8EUP - chains 1 and O of the 40 polymer chains in the assembly; structure by electron microscopy, 3.10 A resolution.

Chain 1:
Molecule: 3497-nt RNA strand
From: Schizosaccharomyces pombe
Sequence (3497 nucleotides; each row starts with the number of its first residue):
     1 AUUUGACCUCAAAUCAGGUAGGACUACGCGCUGAACUUAAGCAUAUCAAU
    51 AAGCGCAGGAAAAGAAAAUAACCAUGAUUCCCUCAGUAACGGCGAGUGAA
   101 GCGGGAAAAGCUCAAAUUUGAAAUCUGGCAACAUUUCUUUUGUUGUCCGA
   151 GUUGUAAUUUCAAGAAGCUGCUUUGAGUGUAGACGAUCGGUCUAAGUUCC
   201 UUGGAACAGGACGUCAGAGAGGGUGAGAACCCCGUCUUUGGUCGAUUGGA
   251 UAUGCCAUAUAAAGCGCUUUCGAAGAGUCGAGUUGUUUGGGAAUGCAGCU
   301 CUAAAUGGGUGGUAAAUUUCAUCUAAAGCUAAAUAUUGGCGAGAGACCGA
   351 UAGCGAACAAGUAGAGUGAUCGAAAGAUGAAAAGAACUUUGAAAAGAGAG
   401 UUAAAUAGUACGUGAAAUUGCUGAAAGGGAAGCAUUGGAAAUCAGUCUUA
   451 CCUGGGUGAGAUCAGUAGUCUCUUCGCGAGACUAUGCACUCUGAACCUGU
   501 GGUAGGUCAGCAUCAGUUUUCGGGGGCGGAAAAAGAAUAAGGGAAGGUGG
   551 CUUUCCGGGUUCUGCCUGGGGAGUGUUUAUAGCCCUUGUUGUAAUACGUC
   601 CACUGGGGACUGAGGACUGCGGCUUCGUGCCAAGGAUGCUGACAUAAUGG
   651 UUUUCAAUGGCCCGUCUUGAAACACGGACCAAGGAGUCUAGCAUCUAUGC
   701 GAGUGUUUGGGUGAUGAAAACCCAUCCGCGAAAUGAAAGUGAAUGCAGGU
   751 GGGAACGCCCUUGUGGCGUGCACCAUCGACCGACCCGGAAGUUUGUCAAU
   801 GGAAGGGUUUGAGUAAGAGCAUAGCUGUUGGGACCCGAAAGAUGGUGAAC
   851 UAUGCCUGAAUAGGGUGAAGCCAGAGGAAACUCUGGUGGAGGCUCGUAGA
   901 GAUUCUGACGUGCAAAUCGAUCUUCAAAUUUGGGUAUAGGGGCGAAAGAC
   951 UAAUCGAACCAUCUAGUAGCUGGUUCCUGCCGAAGUUUCCCUCAGGAUAG
  1001 CAGAAACUCAGAUCAGUUUUAUGAGGUAAAGCGAAUGAUUAGAGGUCUUG
  1051 GGGAAGGAAUUUCCUCAACCUAUUCUCAAACUUUAAAUAUGUAAGACGCC
  1101 CUUGUCGCUUAAUUGGACGUGGGCCAUCGAAUGAGAGUUUCUAGUGGGCC
  1151 AUUUUUGGUAAGCAGAACUGGCGAUGCGGGAUGAACCGAACGUGAGGUUA
  1201 AGGUGCCGGAAUGUACGCUCAUCAGACACCAGAAAAGGUGUUAGUUCAUC
  1251 UAGACAGCAGGACGGUGGCCAUGGAAGUCGGAAUCCGCUAAGGAGUGUGU
  1301 AACAACUCACCUGCCGAAUGAACUAGCCCUGAAAAUGGAUGGCGCUUAAG
  1351 CGUACUACCCAUACCUCACCGUCUGGGUUAGCUUUGAGAAGCUCAGACGA
  1401 GUAGGCAGGCGUGGAGGUUUGUGACGAAGCCUUGGGCGUGAGCCUGGGUC
  1451 GAACAGCCUCUAGUGCAGAUCUUGGUGGAAGUAGCAAAUAUUCAAAUGAG
  1501 AACUUUGAAGACUGAAGUGGGGAAAGGUUCCAUGUGAACAGCAGUUGGAC
  1551 AUGGGUUAGUCGAUCCUAAGAGAUAGGGAAGCUCCGUAUGAAAGUUGCAC
  1601 GAUUUUUCGUGCCUCCUAUCGAAAGGGAAUCCGGUUAAUAUUCCGGAACC
  1651 AGAAGGUGGAAUCAACACGGCAACGUAAAUGAAGUUGGAGACGUCGGCGG
  1701 GAGCCCUGGGAAGAGUUCUCUUUUCUUUUUAACAAACCAUUGAACUACCC
  1751 UGAAAUCGGUUUAUCCGGAGCUAGGGUAUGGUGUUUGGAAGAGUUCAGCG
  1801 CCUCAUGCUGAAUCCGGUGCGCUCUCGACGGCCCUUGAAAAUCCAACGGA
  1851 AGAAUGGACCUUCGGGUCCUUGUUUUCACAUCUGGUCGUACUCAUAACCG
  1901 CAGCAGGUCUCCAAGGUGAACAGCCUCUAGUUGAUAGAACAAUGUAGAUA
  1951 AGGGAAGUCGGCAAAAUGGAUCCGUAACUUCGGGAUAAGGAUUGGCUCUA
  2001 AGGGUUGGGUACGUUGGGCCUUGGAACCUGAACGGUUGCUGGACUGAGCG
  2051 UGGACCGAUGUCUUUUCUCGCCUUUCGGGGUGAGAAGGGAUGUUGGACCU
  2101 GCUUGGACCUUGGCGGCCGGGAAGUCCUUGGUCGGGCUUUUCUCCUUCUC
  2151 GGGGAUUAUGCUCUUACUGGCGUACGUUUAACAACCAACUUAGAACUGGU
  2201 ACGGACAAGGGGAAUCUGACUGUCUAAUUAAAACAUAGCAUUGCGAUGGC
  2251 CAGAAAGUGGUGUUGACGCAAUGUGAUUUCUGCCCAGUGCUCUGAAUGUC
  2301 AAAGUGAAGAAAUUCAACCAAGCGCGGGUAAACGGCGGGAGUAACUAUGA
  2351 CUCUCUUAAGGUAGCCAAAUGCCUCGUCAUCUAACUAGUGACGCGCAUGA
  2401 AUGGAUUAACGAGAUUCCCACUGUCCCUAUCUACUAUCUAGCGAAACCAC
  2451 AGCCUGGGGAACGGGCCAGGCAAAAUCAGCGGGGAAAGAAGACCCUGUUG
  2501 AGCUUGACUCUAGUUUGACAUUGUGAAGAGACAUAGAGGGUGUAGGAUAA
  2551 GUGGGAGUAUGUUUCGGCAUACGCCGGUGAAAUACCACUACCUUUAUCGU
  2601 UUCUUUACUUAAUCAAUGAAGCGGAAUUGGGAUUUAUUUCCCAUAUUCUA
  2651 GCGUUAAAGUUUCUUCGCGAACUGAUCCGCGUUGAUGACAUUGUCAGGUG
  2701 GGGAGUUUGGCUGGGGCGGCACAUCUGUUAAAAGAUAACGCAGGUGUCCU
  2751 AAGGGGGACUCAUCGAGAACAGAAAUCUCGAGUAGAAUAAAAGGGUAAAA
  2801 GUCCCCUUGAUUUUGAUUUUCAGUGUGAAUACAAACCAUGAAAGUGUGGC
  2851 CUAUCGAUCCUUUGUUCCCUCGAAAUUUGAGGACAGAGGUGCCAGAAAAG
  2901 UUACCACAGGGAUAACUGGCUUGUGGCAGCCAAGCGUUCAUAGCGACGUU
  2951 GCUUUUUGAUUCUUCGAUGUCGGCUCUUCCUAUCAUACCGAAGCAGAAUU
  3001 CGGUAAGCGUUGGAUUGUUCACCCACUAAUAGGGAACGUGAGCUGGGUUU
  3051 AGACCGUCGUGAGACAGGUUAGUUUUACCCUACUGAUGAAGUGUCGUCGC
  3101 AAUGGUAAUUCAACUUAGUACGAGAGGAACCGUUGAUUCAGAUCAUUGGU
  3151 AUUUGCGGCUGCCUGACAAGGCAAUGCCGCGGAGCUAUCAUCUGCCGGAU
  3201 AACGGCUGAACGCCUCUAAGCCAGAAUCCGUGCCAGAAAGCGACGAUUUU
  3251 UUGGUCCGCAUGAUUUAUAUGUAUAAAAAUAGAGGUAGGACUUGUUCCUA
  3301 CUCUCCUGUAUCGUAGAAGAUGGGCGAUGGUUGAUGAAACGGAAGUGUUU
  3351 UAUUGACUUGUCCAUGAAAUUCCAUUGAAAUCUUGUGCGGAAUCGAAUCC
  3401 AUUGCAUACGACUUUAAUGUGGAACGGGGUAUUGUAAGCAGUAGAGUAGC
  3451 CUUGUUGUUACGAUCUGCUGAGAUUAAGCCUUUGUUCCCAAGAUUUG
Disordered / not traced: 1-2, 37-47, 92-95, 288-293, 313-318, 474-476, 552-573, 625-627, 733-747, 780-815, 848-956, 991-994, 1024-1089, 1095-1129, 1227-1234, 1250-1317, 1332-1340, 1486-1934, 1939-2436, 2474-3093, 3159-3176, 3249-3268, 3290-3297, 3376-3394, 3435-3470

Chain O:
Protein: 60S ribosomal protein L16-B
From: Schizosaccharomyces pombe
Reference sequence: O42991 (RL16B_SCHPO); residue numbers follow UniProt; this construct covers 1-197
Sequence (197 residues; row label = number of the first residue in the row):
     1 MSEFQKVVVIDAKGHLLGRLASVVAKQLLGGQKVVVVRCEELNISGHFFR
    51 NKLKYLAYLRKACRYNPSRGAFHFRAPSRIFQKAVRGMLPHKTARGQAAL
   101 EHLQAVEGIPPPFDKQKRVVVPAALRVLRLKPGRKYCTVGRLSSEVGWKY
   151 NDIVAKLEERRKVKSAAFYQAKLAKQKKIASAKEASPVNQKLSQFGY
Disordered / not traced: 1-2, 59-72
Swiss-Prot annotation at these positions:
  - modified residue: Ser193 (Phosphoserine)

How chain 1 and chain O interact:
Pairs across the interface (102; chain 1 residue first):
  A657(1) with Thr93(O), phosphate contact; Ala94(O), hydrogen bond to the phosphate; Arg95(O), hydrogen bond to the phosphate
  U658(1) with Thr93(O), hydrogen bond to the phosphate
  G1205(1) with Ser22(O), hydrogen bond to the sugar; Met88(O), hydrogen bond to the base
  C1206(1) with Ser22(O), sugar contact; Ala25(O), sugar contact; Met88(O), hydrogen bond to the sugar
  C1207(1) with Lys26(O), salt bridge to the phosphate; Leu29(O), phosphate contact; Met88(O), sugar contact; Pro90(O), sugar contact
  G1208(1) with Arg95(O), salt bridge to the phosphate
  G1209(1) with Lys26(O), salt bridge to the phosphate
  U1212(1) with Arg19(O), hydrogen bond to the base; Ser22(O), hydrogen bond to the base; Arg129(O), hydrogen bond to the base
  C1220(1) with Arg134(O), base contact
  A1221(1) with Arg50(O), hydrogen bond to the sugar
  U1222(1) with His47(O), salt bridge to the phosphate; Phe49(O), base contact; Arg50(O), salt bridge to the phosphate; Leu53(O), sugar contact
  A1224(1) with Arg50(O), salt bridge to the phosphate
  G1342(1) with Gly87(O), hydrogen bond to the base; Met88(O), base contact
  C1343(1) with Lys83(O), phosphate contact; Ala84(O), hydrogen bond to the sugar; Gly87(O), sugar contact; Met88(O), base contact
  G1344(1) with Leu17(O), sugar contact; Gly18(O), hydrogen bond to the phosphate; Lys83(O), salt bridge to the phosphate; Ala84(O), phosphate contact
  C1345(1) with Gly18(O), hydrogen bond to the phosphate; Arg19(O), hydrogen bond to the phosphate
  U1346(1) with Leu16(O), phosphate contact; Arg19(O), salt bridge to the phosphate; Ser45(O), hydrogen bond to the phosphate
  U1347(1) with Lys131(O), hydrogen bond to the base; Arg134(O), salt bridge to the phosphate
  A1348(1) with Arg19(O), hydrogen bond to the sugar
  A1349(1) with Gly18(O), hydrogen bond to the base; Arg19(O), salt bridge to the phosphate; Arg129(O), salt bridge to the phosphate
  G2469(1) with Gly87(O), phosphate contact; His91(O), sugar contact
  G2470(1) with Arg86(O), salt bridge to the phosphate; His91(O), salt bridge to the phosphate
  C2471(1) with Arg86(O), salt bridge to the phosphate
  A2472(1) with Gln97(O), base contact
  A3102(1) with Tyr150(O), hydrogen bond to the phosphate
  U3103(1) with Arg75(O), salt bridge to the phosphate
  G3104(1) with His73(O), salt bridge to the phosphate; Arg75(O), salt bridge to the phosphate
  C3229(1) with Glu145(O), hydrogen bond to the sugar
  G3230(1) with Val146(O), phosphate contact; Gly147(O), phosphate contact
  U3231(1) with Lys149(O), salt bridge to the phosphate
  A3269(1) with Lys6(O), phosphate contact
  U3272(1) with Lys6(O), hydrogen bond to the sugar
  A3273(1) with Gln5(O), phosphate contact; Lys6(O), salt bridge to the phosphate
  A3275(1) with Asp114(O), base contact; Lys115(O), base contact; Gln116(O), hydrogen bond to the sugar; Lys117(O), hydrogen bond to the sugar; Arg118(O), sugar contact; Ser165(O), base contact; Phe168(O), stacking on the base
  A3276(1) with Arg118(O), hydrogen bond to the phosphate; Ser165(O), hydrogen bond to the sugar; Ala166(O), sugar contact; Tyr169(O), stacking on the base; Lys172(O), phosphate contact
  A3277(1) with Arg118(O), salt bridge to the phosphate; Arg161(O), salt bridge to the phosphate; Lys162(O), phosphate contact
  A3278(1) with Lys13(O), salt bridge to the phosphate; Arg38(O), salt bridge to the phosphate
  A3279(1) with Lys13(O), salt bridge to the phosphate
  U3280(1) with Val127(O), sugar contact
  A3281(1) with Val127(O), base contact; Pro132(O), base contact
  G3285(1) with Tyr169(O), sugar contact; Leu173(O), sugar contact; Lys177(O), sugar contact
  U3286(1) with Leu173(O), phosphate contact; Lys177(O), sugar contact
  C3312(1) with Lys183(O), salt bridge to the phosphate
  G3341(1) with Lys164(O), hydrogen bond to the phosphate
  G3342(1) with Lys164(O), salt bridge to the phosphate
  A3343(1) with Pro111(O), base contact; Leu157(O), base contact; Arg160(O), salt bridge to the phosphate; Lys164(O), base contact
  A3344(1) with Pro110(O), base contact; Pro111(O), sugar contact
  U3346(1) with Pro111(O), phosphate contact; Pro112(O), phosphate contact
  U3348(1) with Lys115(O), sugar contact
Other interface residues (no listed pair), chain 1 (53 interface residues in all): A656, G3284, G3345, G3347
Other interface residues (no listed pair), chain O (70 interface residues in all): Ile44, Phe74, Val85, Leu89, Val106, Ala123, Arg126, Leu130, Gln170

Overview:
53 residues of chain 1 and 70 residues of chain O are in contact, with 27 hydrogen bonds, 27 salt bridges and
2 aromatic stacking contacts. Among the polar pairs are G1205(1)-Met88(O), U1212(1)-Arg19(O) and
U1212(1)-Ser22(O).
Here chain 1 is a 3497-nt RNA strand and chain O is 60S ribosomal protein L16-B, both from Schizosaccharomyces
pombe. Entry 8EUP (Ytm1 associated 60S nascent ribosome State 1A) was determined by electron microscopy (same
publication as 8ESQ, 8ESR, 8ETC, 8ETG, 8ETH, 8ETI and 3 further entries).
